Entry 6UDC (X-ray diffraction, 2.10 A resolution); this record covers chains A and B of the 4 polymer chains in the assembly.

Chain A (and B):
Name: Streptavidin
Source organism: Streptomyces avidinii
Notes: chain B of this document is another copy of the same molecule, construct and numbering; everything in this record applies to it too
UniProtKB: P22629 (SAV_STRAV); residues 13-139 here correspond to UniProt positions 37-163 (UniProt number = residue number + 24)
Sequence (136 residues; row label = number of the first residue in the row):
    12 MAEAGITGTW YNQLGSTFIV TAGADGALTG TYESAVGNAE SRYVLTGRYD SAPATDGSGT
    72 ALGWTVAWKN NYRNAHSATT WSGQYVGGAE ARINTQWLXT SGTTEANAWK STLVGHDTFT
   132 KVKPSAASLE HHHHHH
Unresolved in the structure: 12-13, 134-147 (chain B: 12-15, 135-147)
Modified residues: DV7 (L-(7-hydroxycoumarin-4-yl)ethylglycine) at position 110
Sequence notes: initiating methionine (12); conflict DV7_110 (Leu134 in P22629); expression tag (140-147)
Small-molecule neighbours: biotin (BTN): N23, L25, S27, Y43, S45, V47, G48, N49, A50, W79, A86, S88, T90, W92, W108, DV7_110, D128
Swiss-Prot annotation at these positions:
  - motif: R59 to D61 (Cell attachment site)
  - binding site (biotin): Y43, Y54, W92, W108, W120

Chain A / chain B interface:
Pairs across the interface - 83 pairs, chain A then chain B:
  V55(A) with R59(B)
  T57(A) with T57(B), hydrogen bond; G58(B); R59(B)
  G58(A) with T57(B), hydrogen bond (backbone-side chain)
  R59(A) with V55(B); T57(B); T76(B); A78(B)
  Y60(A) with A78(B)
  D61(A) with K80(B); N85(B), hydrogen bond; H87(B), salt bridge
  S62(A) with K80(B)
  A63(A) with K80(B); N85(B), hydrogen bond (backbone-side chain); H87(B)
  P64(A) with H87(B)
  A65(A) with H87(B)
  G68(A) with T115(B)
  S69(A) with G113(B); T114(B); T115(B)
  G70(A) with G113(B); T114(B), hydrogen bond (backbone-backbone)
  A72(A) with S88(B); A89(B); T111(B)
  L73(A) with A89(B)
  G74(A) with T76(B), hydrogen bond (backbone-side chain); T91(B)
  W75(A) with T76(B), hydrogen bond (backbone-side chain)
  T76(A) with R59(B); G74(B), hydrogen bond (side chain-backbone); W75(B), hydrogen bond (side chain-backbone)
  A78(A) with R59(B); Y60(B)
  K80(A) with S62(B); A63(B)
  N85(A) with D61(B), hydrogen bond; A63(B), hydrogen bond (side chain-backbone)
  H87(A) with D61(B), salt bridge; A63(B), hydrogen bond (side chain-backbone); P64(B); A65(B); A72(B)
  S88(A) with A72(B)
  A89(A) with A72(B); L73(B); S93(B)
  T91(A) with G74(B); T91(B), hydrogen bond; W92(B); S93(B)
  W92(A) with T91(B)
  S93(A) with A89(B); T91(B); L109(B), hydrogen bond (side chain-backbone); DV7_110(B); T111(B), hydrogen bond
  G94(A) with T111(B), hydrogen bond (backbone-side chain)
  Q95(A) with S112(B); G113(B); T114(B), hydrogen bond (side chain-backbone); S122(B)
  Q107(A) with L109(B)
  W108(A) with L109(B)
  L109(A) with S93(B), hydrogen bond (backbone-side chain); Q107(B); W108(B); L109(B), hydrophobic
  T111(A) with A72(B); S93(B), hydrogen bond; G94(B), hydrogen bond (side chain-backbone)
  S112(A) with Q95(B)
  G113(A) with S69(B); G70(B); Q95(B)
  T114(A) with S69(B); G70(B), hydrogen bond (backbone-backbone); Q95(B), hydrogen bond (backbone-side chain)
  T115(A) with S69(B)
  S122(A) with Q95(B)
Other interface residues (no listed pair), chain A (43 interface residues in all): D67, V77, DV7_110, A119, T123
Other interface residues (no listed pair), chain B (42 interface residues in all): G68, V77, A119, T123

Overview:
43 residues of chain A and 42 residues of chain B are in contact; the contacts include 22 hydrogen bonds and 2
salt bridges. Among the polar pairs are D61(A)-H87(B), T57(A)-T57(B) and G58(A)-T57(B). Chain A binds biotin.
UniProt lists 5 biotin-binding residues on chain A.
Chain A and chain B are both Streptavidin (Streptomyces avidinii); the structure, Spectroscopic and structural
characterization of a genetically encoded direct sensor for protein-ligand interactions, was determined by
X-ray diffraction (same publication as 6UD1, 6UD6, 6UDB and 6UC3).
